5L6G - chain A; structure by X-ray diffraction, 1.79 A resolution.

# Chain A
Protein: FAD linked oxidase-like protein
Organism: Myceliophthora thermophila (strain ATCC 42464 / BCRC 31852 / DSM 1799)
Notes: EC 1.1.3.-
UniProt: G2QG48 (G2QG48_MYCTT); numbering as in UniProt (aligned over 1-497)
Amino-acid sequence (497 residues; each row starts with the number of its first residue):
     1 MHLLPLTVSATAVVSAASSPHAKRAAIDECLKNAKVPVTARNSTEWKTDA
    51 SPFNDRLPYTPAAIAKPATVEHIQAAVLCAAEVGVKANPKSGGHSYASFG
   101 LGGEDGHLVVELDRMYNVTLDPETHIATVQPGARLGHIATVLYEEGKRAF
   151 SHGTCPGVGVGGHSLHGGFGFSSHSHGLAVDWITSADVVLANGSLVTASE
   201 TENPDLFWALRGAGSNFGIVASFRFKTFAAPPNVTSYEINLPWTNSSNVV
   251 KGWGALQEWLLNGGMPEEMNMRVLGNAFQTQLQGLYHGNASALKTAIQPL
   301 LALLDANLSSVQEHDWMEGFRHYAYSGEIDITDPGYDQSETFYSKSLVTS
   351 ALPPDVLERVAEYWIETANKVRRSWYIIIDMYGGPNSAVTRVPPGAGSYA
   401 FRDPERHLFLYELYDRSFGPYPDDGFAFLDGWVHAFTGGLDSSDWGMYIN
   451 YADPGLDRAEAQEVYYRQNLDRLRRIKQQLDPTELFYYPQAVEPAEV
Not modelled in the structure: 1-24
Disulfides: C30-C79
Covalent attachments: flavin-adenine dinucleotide (FAD) linked to H94, C155; N-acetylglucosamine (NAG) linked to N117, N192, N233, N245, N289
Ligand contacts:
  - FAD (flavin-adenine dinucleotide): F53, N88, P89, K90, S91, G92, G93, S95, Y96, F99, G100, L112, P131, G153, T154, V158, G159, G161, G162, H163, L165, H166, G168, F169, G214, S215, G218, I219, V220, Y448, N450, Y451, Y488
  - beta-D-xylopyranose (XYP), molecule 1: R56, L57, Y343, F426, P454, G455
  - beta-D-xylopyranose (XYP), molecule 2: Y96, T154, R272, Y325, Y376, I378, E412, Y451
  - beta-D-xylopyranose (XYP), molecule 3: S175, H176, D181, W182, A388
  - alpha-D-xylopyranose (XYS): A277, F278, N369, K370
Swiss-Prot annotation at these positions:
  - binding site (substrate): T154, R272, E412, Y451
  - glycosylation (N-linked (GlcNAc...) asparagine): N42, N117, N192, N233, N245, N289, N307
  - cross-link: H94 to C155 (6-(S-cysteinyl)-8alpha-(pros-histidyl)-FAD (His-Cys))
Reported in the primary citation:
  - binding site for beta-D-xylopyranose: R56, T154, W182, R272, E412, F426, Y451, G455
  - specificity-determining residues: L274, Y376, I378 (proposed by the authors, not directly observed)

# Summary
Chain A binds 3 copies of beta-D-xylopyranose and alpha-D-xylopyranose. Flavin-adenine dinucleotide is
covalently linked to H94. Covalently linked N-acetylglucosamine: at N117, N192, N233, N245 and N289. UniProt
lists 4 substrate-binding residues. From the paper: a binding site for beta-D-xylopyranose at R56, T154 and
W182 among others; specificity determinants L274, Y376 and I378.
Chain A is FAD linked oxidase-like protein (Myceliophthora thermophila (strain ATCC 42464 / BCRC 31852 / DSM
1799)); the structure, Xylooligosaccharide oxidase from Myceliophthora thermophila C1 in complex with Xylose,
was determined by X-ray diffraction together with 5K8E and 5L6F from the same study.
